8YS6 - chains A and H of the 8 polymer chains in the assembly; structure by electron microscopy, 3.03 A resolution.

== Chain A ==
Protein: 2-oxoglutarate synthase subunit alpha
Source organism: Helicobacter pylori
Reference sequence: A0A2T6W5S4 (A0A2T6W5S4_HELPX); residues 1-375 here = UniProt positions 1-375
Chain sequence (375 residues; numbered 1 to 375; the number before each row is that of its first residue):
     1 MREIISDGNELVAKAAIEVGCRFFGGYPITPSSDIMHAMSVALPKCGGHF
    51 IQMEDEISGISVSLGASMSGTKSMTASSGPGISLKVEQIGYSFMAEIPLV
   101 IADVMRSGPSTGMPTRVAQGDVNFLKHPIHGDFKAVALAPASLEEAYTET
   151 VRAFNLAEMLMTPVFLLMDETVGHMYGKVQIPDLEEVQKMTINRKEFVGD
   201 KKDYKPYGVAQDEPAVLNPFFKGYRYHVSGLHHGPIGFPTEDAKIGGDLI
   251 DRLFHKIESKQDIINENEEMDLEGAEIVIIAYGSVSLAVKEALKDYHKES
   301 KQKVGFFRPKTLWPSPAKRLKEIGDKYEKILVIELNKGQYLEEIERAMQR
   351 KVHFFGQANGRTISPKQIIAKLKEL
Not modelled in the structure: 375
Small-molecule neighbours: thiamine diphosphate: Tyr27, Pro28, Ile29, Pro80, Arg106, Thr111

== Chain H ==
Protein: 2-oxoglutarate ferredoxin oxidoreductase subunit beta
Source organism: Helicobacter pylori
Notes: EC 1.2.7.3
Reference sequence: A0A024BZG2 (A0A024BZG2_HELPX); residues 1-273 here = UniProt positions 1-273
Chain sequence (273 residues; each row starts with the number of its first residue):
     1 MAFNYDEYLRVDKIPTLWCWGCGDGVILKSIIRTIDALGWKMDDVCLVSG
    51 IGCSGRMSSYVNCNTVHTTHGRAVAYATGIKMANPSKHVIVVSGDGDGFA
   101 IGGNHTMHACRRNIDLNFILVNNFIYGLTNSQTSPTTPNGMWTVTAQWGN
   151 IDNQFDPCALTTAAGASFVARESVLDPQKLEKVLKEGFSHKGFSFFDVHS
   201 NCHINLGRKNKMGEASQMLKWMESRLVSKRQFEAMSPEERVDKFPTGVLR
   251 HDTDRKEYCEAYQEIIEKAQGKQ
Construct notes: conflict Arg250 (Lys in A0A024BZG2)
Ion coordination: Mg2+: Asp95, Asn123, Ile125 (together with thiamine diphosphate)
Small-molecule neighbours:
  - thiamine diphosphate: Ile51, Gly52, Cys53, Ser54, His70, Gly94, Asp95, Gly96, Asp97, Val121, Asn123, Ile125, Tyr126, Gly127, Leu128, Thr129
  - 4Fe-4S cluster (SF4): Trp18, Cys19, Cys22, Asp24, Cys53, Asn123, Gly127, Asn201, Cys202, His203, Ile204, Asn205

== Chain A / chain H interface ==
Contacting residue pairs (62; chain A residue first):
  Pro44(A) with Tyr262(H); Ala269(H), hydrophobic
  Lys45(A) with Gln270(H)
  Gly48(A) with Tyr262(H); Ile266(H)
  His49(A) with Met82(H), hydrogen bond (side chain-backbone); Tyr262(H)
  Phe50(A) with Tyr262(H), hydrogen bond (backbone-side chain)
  Ile51(A) with Met82(H), hydrophobic
  Gln52(A) with Arg112(H), hydrogen bond (backbone-side chain)
  Met53(A) with Arg112(H)
  Glu54(A) with Asn104(H); His105(H), salt bridge; His108(H); Arg112(H), salt bridge
  Asp55(A) with His105(H)
  Ile57(A) with Arg72(H)
  Ser58(A) with His105(H), hydrogen bond
  Ser61(A) with Ala75(H); Tyr76(H)
  Val62(A) with Ala75(H); Gly79(H)
  Leu64(A) with Tyr76(H), hydrophobic
  Gly65(A) with Tyr76(H); Ile80(H)
  Ala66(A) with Gly79(H)
  Met68(A) with Val66(H), hydrophobic; Tyr76(H), hydrophobic
  Ser69(A) with Ile80(H); Asn84(H)
  Gln88(A) with Thr69(H), hydrogen bond; Arg72(H); Tyr76(H), hydrogen bond
  Tyr91(A) with Val66(H); His67(H), hydrogen bond (side chain-backbone); Tyr76(H)
  Phe220(A) with Asn64(H); Val66(H), hydrophobic
  Phe221(A) with Asp43(H); Asp44(H); Val45(H); Cys46(H), hydrophobic; Asn64(H); Asn84(H); Lys87(H)
  Gly223(A) with Asp43(H)
  Tyr224(A) with Asn64(H)
  Arg225(A) with Asp43(H), salt bridge; Asn62(H), hydrogen bond; Cys63(H)
  Tyr226(A) with Arg10(H); Cys63(H); Thr65(H)
  His227(A) with Ser58(H); Thr65(H), hydrogen bond
  Val228(A) with Thr65(H), hydrogen bond (backbone-backbone); Val66(H); His67(H), hydrogen bond (backbone-backbone)
  Ser229(A) with His67(H)
  Leu231(A) with His67(H)
  Phe238(A) with Arg10(H); Lys13(H)
Other interface residues (no listed pair), chain A (37 interface residues in all): Phe23, Gly47, Thr71, Glu87, Gly230
Other interface residues (no listed pair), chain H (36 interface residues in all): Met42, Ser59, Thr68, Thr78, Ala83, Cys259

== In short ==
37 residues of chain A and 36 residues of chain H are in contact; the contacts include 11 hydrogen bonds and 3
salt bridges. Among the polar pairs are Glu54(A)-His105(H), Glu54(A)-Arg112(H) and Arg225(A)-Asp43(H). Ligands
of chain A: thiamine diphosphate.
Here chain A is 2-oxoglutarate synthase subunit alpha and chain H is 2-oxoglutarate ferredoxin oxidoreductase
subunit beta, both from Helicobacter pylori. Entry 8YS6 (Helicobacter pylori OorDABC in complex with
Napabucasin) was determined by electron microscopy (same publication as 8YS5).
